6MNQ - chains H and L of the 3 polymer chains in the assembly; structure by X-ray diffraction, 1.80 A resolution.

Chain H:
Name: Ab DH727.2 heavy chain Fab fragment
Source organism: Macaca mulatta
Notes: antibody fragment or engineered binder
Chain sequence (221 residues; row label = number of the first residue in the row; a row labelled like 82A-82C holds insertion residues (82A, then the next letters in order)):
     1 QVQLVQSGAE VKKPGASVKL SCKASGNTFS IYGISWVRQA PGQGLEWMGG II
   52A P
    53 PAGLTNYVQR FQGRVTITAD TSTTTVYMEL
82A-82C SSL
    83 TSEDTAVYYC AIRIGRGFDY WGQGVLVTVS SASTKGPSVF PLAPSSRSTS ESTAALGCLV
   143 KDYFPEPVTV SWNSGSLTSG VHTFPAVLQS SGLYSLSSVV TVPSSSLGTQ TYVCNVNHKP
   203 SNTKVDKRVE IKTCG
Disordered / not traced: 127-134, 215-217
Disulfide bonds: Cys-22/Cys-92, Cys-140/Cys-196

Chain L:
Name: Ab DH727.2 light chain
Source organism: Macaca mulatta
Chain sequence (220 residues; row label = number of the first residue in the row; a row labelled like 30A-30F holds insertion residues (30A, then the next letters in order)):
     1 DIVMTQSPLS LPVTPGETAS ISCRSSQSLL
30A-30F DSEDGN
    31 TYLEWYLQKP GQSPQALIYE ASNRASGVPD RFSGSGSDTD FTLKISRVEA EDVGIYYCMQ
    91 TIEYPFTFGP GTKVDIKRAV AAPSVFIFPP SEDQVKSGTV SVVCLLNNFY PREASVKWKV
   151 DGVLKTGNSQ ESVTEQDSKD NTYSLSSTLT LSNTDYQSHN VYACEVTHQG LSSPVTKSFN
   211 RGEC
Disordered / not traced: 214
Disulfide bonds: Cys-23/Cys-88, Cys-134/Cys-194

How chain H and chain L interact:
Contacting residue pairs (61; chain H residue first):
  Gln-39(H) / Gln-38(L)  hydrogen bond
  Gln-39(H) / Tyr-87(L)
  Gln-43(H) / Tyr-87(L)
  Gly-44(H) / Tyr-87(L)
  Leu-45(H) / Pro-44(L)  hydrophobic
  Leu-45(H) / Tyr-87(L)  hydrophobic
  Leu-45(H) / Phe-98(L)
  Trp-47(H) / Tyr-94(L)  hydrophobic
  Trp-47(H) / Pro-95(L)  hydrophobic
  Trp-47(H) / Phe-96(L)
  Asn-58(H) / Tyr-94(L)
  Tyr-91(H) / Gln-38(L)  hydrogen bond
  Tyr-91(H) / Gln-42(L)
  Tyr-91(H) / Ser-43(L)
  Tyr-91(H) / Pro-44(L)
  Arg-95(H) / Glu-34(L)  salt bridge
  Arg-95(H) / Thr-91(L)
  Arg-98(H) / Tyr-49(L)  hydrogen bond
  Arg-98(H) / Ser-56(L)  hydrogen bond
  Gly-99(H) / Glu-34(L)
  Gly-99(H) / Tyr-36(L)
  Gly-99(H) / Tyr-49(L)
  Phe-100(H) / Glu-34(L)
  Phe-100(H) / Tyr-36(L)  hydrogen bond (backbone-side chain)
  Phe-100(H) / Ala-46(L)
  Phe-100(H) / Met-89(L)  hydrophobic
  Trp-103(H) / Tyr-36(L)  hydrophobic
  Trp-103(H) / Pro-44(L)
  Gly-104(H) / Ser-43(L)  hydrogen bond (backbone-side chain)
  Gln-105(H) / Ser-43(L)
  Phe-122(H) / Ser-121(L)
  Phe-122(H) / Asp-123(L)
  Phe-122(H) / Gln-124(L)
  Pro-123(H) / Ser-121(L)
  Leu-124(H) / Phe-118(L)
  Leu-124(H) / Val-133(L)  hydrophobic
  Ala-125(H) / Phe-118(L)
  Ala-137(H) / Phe-116(L)  hydrophobic
  Ala-137(H) / Phe-118(L)
  Ala-137(H) / Leu-135(L)  hydrophobic
  Leu-138(H) / Phe-118(L)  hydrophobic
  Leu-141(H) / Ser-131(L)
  Lys-143(H) / Gln-124(L)
  Lys-143(H) / Ser-131(L)
  His-164(H) / Asn-137(L)  hydrogen bond
  His-164(H) / Asn-138(L)
  His-164(H) / Ser-174(L)
  Phe-166(H) / Leu-135(L)  hydrophobic
  Phe-166(H) / Ser-162(L)
  Phe-166(H) / Thr-164(L)
  Phe-166(H) / Ser-174(L)
  Phe-166(H) / Leu-175(L)
  Phe-166(H) / Ser-176(L)
  Pro-167(H) / Ser-162(L)  hydrogen bond (backbone-side chain)
  Pro-167(H) / Val-163(L)
  Val-169(H) / Gln-160(L)
  Val-169(H) / Glu-161(L)
  Leu-170(H) / Gln-160(L)
  Gln-171(H) / Gln-160(L)
  Val-181(H) / Leu-135(L)  hydrophobic
  Thr-183(H) / Asn-137(L)
Other interface residues (no listed pair), chain H (41 interface residues in all): Val-37, Glu-46, Val-60, Gly-97, Asp-101, Gly-106, Pro-126, Thr-135, Ala-136, Ser-179, Lys-214
Other interface residues (no listed pair), chain L (41 interface residues in all): Gln-45, Glu-50, Arg-54, Ala-55, Pro-119, Glu-122, Asp-167

In short:
Chain H and chain L each contribute 41 residues to their interface; the contacts include 8 hydrogen bonds and
1 salt bridge. Among the polar pairs are Arg-95(H)/Glu-34(L), Gln-39(H)/Gln-38(L) and Tyr-91(H)/Gln-38(L).
Chain H is Ab DH727.2 heavy chain Fab fragment and chain L is Ab DH727.2 light chain, both from Macaca
mulatta; the structure, Rhesus macaque anti-HIV V3 antibody DH727.2 with gp120 V3 ZAM18 peptide, was
determined by X-ray diffraction (same publication as 6MNS).
